9B7D - chains C and D of the 4 polymer chains in the assembly; structure by X-ray diffraction, 1.80 A resolution.

# Chain C
Molecule: Putative cyclic ADP-D-ribose synthase ThsB1
From: Bacillus cereus
Notes: EC 3.2.2.-
UniProtKB: J8G8J6 (THSB1_BACCS); residue numbers follow UniProt; this construct covers 1-192
Chain sequence (193 residues; numbered 0 to 192; the number before each row is that of its first residue; numbering starts at 0):
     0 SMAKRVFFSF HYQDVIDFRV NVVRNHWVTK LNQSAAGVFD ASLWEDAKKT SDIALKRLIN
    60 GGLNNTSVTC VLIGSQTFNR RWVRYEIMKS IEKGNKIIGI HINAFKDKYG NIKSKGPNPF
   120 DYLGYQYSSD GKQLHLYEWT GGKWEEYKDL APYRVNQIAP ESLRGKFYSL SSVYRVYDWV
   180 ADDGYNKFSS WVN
Unresolved in the structure: 0, 27, 44
Construct notes: expression tag (0)
Swiss-Prot annotation at these positions:
  - mutagenesis: E85 (E85Q: No longer confers resistance to phage SPO1, no change in NAD(+) levels during SPO1 infection. Does not generate the signal molecule)
What the authors report for this chain:
  - catalytic residues: E85 (citing earlier work)

# Chain D
Molecule: Tad3
Chain sequence (194 residues; row label = number of the first residue in the row):
     1 MNSITHAEFE FSLLENVKYE TEDEVPIVLE YKEEIINLIK KFSNSGQSGM SAPITASIIT
    61 NCIKNLMAFK PIGPLVGNEE EWNYNSDDSF QNNRLSAVFK TGLNGKPYYL DAITFVGEEE
   121 YDTFHGHVEG ISSRQYLKGF PFFPKTFYIN VYKDFENKDE NNLCSGDDGE YTYRIKYPEQ
   181 LEEVFNYYDK FTKE
Unresolved in the structure: 193-194

# Chain C / chain D interface
Pairs across the interface (82):
  M1(C) with L163(D); C164(D); S165(D), hydrogen bond; E170(D)
  A2(C) with L163(D), hydrogen bond (backbone-backbone); C164(D), hydrophobic
  R4(C) with D122(D), salt bridge; F124(D); Y173(D), hydrogen bond
  Y11(C) with M67(D), hydrogen bond (side chain-backbone); F69(D), hydrophobic
  Q12(C) with F69(D)
  D13(C) with F69(D)
  D16(C) with F69(D); S96(D)
  F17(C) with Q91(D), hydrogen bond (backbone-side chain); S96(D)
  N20(C) with Q91(D); S96(D), hydrogen bond; A97(D); F99(D); L110(D)
  V21(C) with Q91(D)
  R23(C) with L110(D); D111(D), salt bridge; H125(D), hydrogen bond; R134(D), hydrogen bond (backbone-side chain)
  N24(C) with S89(D); F99(D); Y108(D), hydrogen bond; L110(D); R134(D), hydrogen bond
  T28(C) with H127(D)
  K29(C) with H127(D); N162(D)
  N31(C) with G126(D)
  Q32(C) with F124(D); H125(D); C164(D); Y173(D)
  S33(C) with F124(D); H125(D), hydrogen bond (backbone-backbone)
  A34(C) with T123(D)
  A35(C) with T123(D), hydrogen bond (backbone-side chain); F124(D); H125(D)
  V37(C) with T114(D); T123(D); Y148(D), hydrophobic
  A46(C) with P26(D); V28(D), hydrophobic
  K47(C) with L14(D); V17(D); Y19(D); P26(D)
  T49(C) with P26(D); I27(D), hydrogen bond (backbone-backbone)
  S50(C) with D23(D), hydrogen bond (side chain-backbone); E24(D); V25(D); I27(D)
  D51(C) with D23(D), hydrogen bond (backbone-backbone); I27(D)
  I52(C) with D23(D), hydrogen bond (backbone-backbone); E24(D)
  K55(C) with D23(D), salt bridge
  R56(C) with Y121(D)
  L57(C) with Y121(D), hydrophobic
  G60(C) with Y121(D)
  G61(C) with Y121(D)
  N64(C) with Y121(D), hydrogen bond (side chain-backbone); D122(D)
  R80(C) with D23(D), salt bridge
  K105(C) with N83(D), hydrogen bond (backbone-side chain); N85(D)
  D106(C) with N83(D), hydrogen bond (backbone-side chain); N85(D), hydrogen bond (backbone-side chain)
  K107(C) with N83(D); N85(D), hydrogen bond (backbone-side chain); N93(D)
  Y108(C) with N85(D)
  G109(C) with N85(D)
Also at the interface, not in a pair above, chain C (43 interface residues in all): W26, L30, G36, L54, D148
Also at the interface, not in a pair above, chain D (41 interface residues in all): L66, V116, N161

# Summary
43 residues of chain C and 41 residues of chain D are in contact, with 21 hydrogen bonds and 4 salt bridges.
Polar contacts include R4(C)-D122(D), R23(C)-D111(D) and K55(C)-D23(D). UniProt lists one mutagenesis site on
chain C. From the paper: the catalytic residue E85(C).
Chain C is Putative cyclic ADP-D-ribose synthase ThsB1 (Bacillus cereus) and chain D is Tad3; the structure,
Structure of ThsB-Tad3 complex, was determined by X-ray diffraction.
